8G6R - chains A and I of the 5 polymer chains in the assembly; structure by electron microscopy, 3.30 A resolution.

[Chain A]
Name: nsp12
From: Porcine epidemic diarrhea virus
Reference sequence: A0A0U2C263 (A0A0U2C263_9ALPC); residues 3-923 here correspond to UniProt positions 4103-5023 (UniProt number = residue number + 4100)
Sequence (921 residues; each row starts with the number of its first residue):
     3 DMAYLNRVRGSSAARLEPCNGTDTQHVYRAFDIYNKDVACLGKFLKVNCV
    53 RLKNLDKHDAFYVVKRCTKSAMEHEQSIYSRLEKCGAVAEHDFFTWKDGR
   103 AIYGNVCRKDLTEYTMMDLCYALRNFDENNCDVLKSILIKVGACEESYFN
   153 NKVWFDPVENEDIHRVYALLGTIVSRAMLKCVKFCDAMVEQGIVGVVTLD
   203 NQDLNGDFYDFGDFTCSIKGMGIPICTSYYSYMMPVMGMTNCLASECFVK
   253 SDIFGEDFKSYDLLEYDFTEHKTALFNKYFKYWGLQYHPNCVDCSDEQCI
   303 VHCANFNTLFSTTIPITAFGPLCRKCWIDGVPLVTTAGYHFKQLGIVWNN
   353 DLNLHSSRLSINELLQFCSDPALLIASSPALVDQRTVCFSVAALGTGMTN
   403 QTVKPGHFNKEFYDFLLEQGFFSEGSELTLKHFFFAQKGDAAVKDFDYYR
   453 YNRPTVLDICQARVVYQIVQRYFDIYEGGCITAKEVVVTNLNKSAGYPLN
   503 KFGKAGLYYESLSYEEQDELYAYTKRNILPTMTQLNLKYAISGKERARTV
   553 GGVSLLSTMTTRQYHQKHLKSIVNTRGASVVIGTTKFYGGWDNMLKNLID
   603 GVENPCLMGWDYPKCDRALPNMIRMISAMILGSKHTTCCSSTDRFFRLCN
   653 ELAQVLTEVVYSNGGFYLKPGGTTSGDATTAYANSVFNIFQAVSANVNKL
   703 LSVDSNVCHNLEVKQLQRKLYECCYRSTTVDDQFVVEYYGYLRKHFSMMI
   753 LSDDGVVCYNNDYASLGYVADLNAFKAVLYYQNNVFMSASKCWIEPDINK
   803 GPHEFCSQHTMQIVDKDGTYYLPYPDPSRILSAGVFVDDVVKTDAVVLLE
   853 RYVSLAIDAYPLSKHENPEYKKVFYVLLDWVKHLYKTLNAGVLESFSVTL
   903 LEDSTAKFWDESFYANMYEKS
Disordered / not traced: 356-361, 891-906
Bound ions: Zn2+ site 1: His290, Cys296, Cys301, Cys305; Zn2+ site 2: Cys482, His637, Cys640, Cys641
Reported in the primary citation:
  - conformationally variable residues (loop rearrangement): Cys249 to Tyr268, Asp841 to Val849
  - mutagenesis - C370R, A382R, V384R: decreased catalytic activity
  - mutagenesis - V842R, V848R, V849R: unchanged catalytic activity
  - mutagenesis - A382R: decreased binding to nsp7 and nsp8 cofactors

[Chain I]
Molecule: 20-nt RNA strand
Sequence (20 nucleotides; row label = number of the first residue in the row):
    14 AAGAAGCUAUUAAAAUCACA

[Interface between chain A and chain I]
Pairs across the interface (20; chain A residue first):
  Asn492(A) - A26(I)  phosphate contact
  Asn492(A) - A27(I)  phosphate contact
  Leu493(A) - A27(I)  phosphate contact
  Lys588(A) - A31(I)  sugar contact
  Ser754(A) - A33(I)  hydrogen bond to the phosphate
  Asp755(A) - A33(I)  hydrogen bond to the phosphate
  Cys808(A) - C32(I)  hydrogen bond to the sugar
  Ser809(A) - C32(I)  hydrogen bond to the phosphate
  Ser809(A) - A33(I)  hydrogen bond to the phosphate
  Gln810(A) - A31(I)  sugar contact
  Arg831(A) - A31(I)  salt bridge to the phosphate
  Arg831(A) - C32(I)  salt bridge to the phosphate
  Ala835(A) - A31(I)  phosphate contact
  Lys844(A) - U29(I)  salt bridge to the phosphate
  Val849(A) - U29(I)  sugar contact
  Arg853(A) - U29(I)  phosphate contact
  Arg853(A) - C30(I)  salt bridge to the phosphate
  Ser856(A) - C30(I)  hydrogen bond to the sugar
  Leu857(A) - C30(I)  sugar contact
  Asp860(A) - A31(I)  hydrogen bond to the sugar
Also at the interface, not in a pair above, chain A (18 interface residues in all): Leu753, Glu852
Also at the interface, not in a pair above, chain I (8 interface residues in all): A28

[Summary]
18 residues of chain A and 8 residues of chain I are in contact; the contacts include 7 hydrogen bonds and 4
salt bridges. Among the polar pairs are Cys808(A)-C32(I), Ser856(A)-C30(I) and Asp860(A)-A31(I). From the
paper: C370R, A382R and V384R of chain A reduce catalytic activity; conformational variability at Cys249(A)
and Asp841(A); 6 substitutions were tested in all.
Chain A is nsp12 (Porcine epidemic diarrhea virus) and chain I is a 20-nt RNA strand; the structure, Porcine
epidemic diarrhea virus core polymerase complex, was determined by electron microscopy (same publication as
8URB).
